PDB entry 9GUS | electron microscopy, 3.50 A resolution | chains A and K of the 24 polymer chains in the assembly

# Chain A
Molecule: 16S ribosomal RNA
From: Escherichia coli K-12
Sequence (1541 nucleotides; numbered 1 to 1541; the number before each row is that of its first residue):
     1 AAAUUGAAGAGUUUGAUCAUGGCUCAGAUUGAACGCUGGCGGCAGGCCUA
    51 ACACAUGCAAGUCGAACGGUAACAGGAAGAAGCUUGCUUCUUUGCUGACG
   101 AGUGGCGGACGGGUGAGUAAUGUCUGGGAAACUGCCUGAUGGAGGGGGAU
   151 AACUACUGGAAACGGUAGCUAAUACCGCAUAACGUCGCAAGACCAAAGAG
   201 GGGUACCUUCGGGCCUCUUGCCAUCGGAUGUGCCCAGAUGGGAUUAGCUA
   251 GUAGGUGGGGUAACGGCUCACCUAGGCGACGAUCCCUAGCUGGUCUGAGA
   301 GGAUGACCAGCCACACUGGAACUGAGACACGGUCCAGACUCCUACGGGAG
   351 GCAGCAGUGGGGAAUAUUGCACAAUGGGCGCAAGCCUGAUGCAGCCAUGC
   401 CGCGUGUAUGAAGAAGGCCUUCGGGUUGUAAAGUACUUUCAGCGGGGAGG
   451 AAGGGAGUAAAGUUAAUACCUUUGCUCAUUGACGUUACCCGCAGAAGAAG
   501 CACCGGCUAACUCCGUGCCAGCAGCCXCGGUAAUACGGAGGGUGCAAGCG
   551 UUAAUCGGAAUUACUGGGCGUAAAGCGCACGCAGGCGGUUUGUUAAGUCA
   601 GAUGUGAAAUCCCCGGGCUCAACCUGGGAACUGCAUCUGAUACUGGCAAG
   651 CUUGAGUCUCGUAGAGGGGGGUAGAAUUCCAGGUGUAGCGGUGAAAUGCG
   701 UAGAGAUCUGGAGGAAUACCGGUGGCGAAGGCGGCCCCCUGGACGAAGAC
   751 UGACGCUCAGGUGCGAAAGCGUGGGGAGCAAACAGGAUUAGAUACCCUGG
   801 UAGUCCACGCCGUAAACGAUGUCGACUUGGAGGUUGUGCCCUUGAGGCGU
   851 GGCUUCCGGAGCUAACGCGUUAAGUCGACCGCCUGGGGAGUACGGCCGCA
   901 AGGUUAAAACUCAAAUGAAUUGACGGGGGCCCGCACAAGCGGUGGAGCAU
   951 GUGGUUUAAUUCGAUGXAACGCGAAGAACCUUACCUGGUCUUGACAUCCA
  1001 CGGAAGUUUUCAGAGAUGAGAAUGUGCCUUCGGGAACCGUGAGACAGGUG
  1051 CUGCAUGGCUGUCGUCAGCUCGUGUUGUGAAAUGUUGGGUUAAGUCCCGC
  1101 AACGAGCGCAACCCUUAUCCUUUGUUGCCAGCGGUCCGGCCGGGAACUCA
  1151 AAGGAGACUGCCAGUGAUAAACUGGAGGAAGGUGGGGAUGACGUCAAGUC
  1201 AUCAUGGCCCUUACGACCAGGGCUACACACGUGCUACAAUGGCGCAUACA
  1251 AAGAGAAGCGACCUCGCGAGAGCAAGCGGACCUCAUAAAGUGCGUCGUAG
  1301 UCCGGAUUGGAGUCUGCAACUCGACUCCAUGAAGUCGGAAUCGCUAGUAA
  1351 UCGUGGAUCAGAAUGCCACGGUGAAUACGUUCCCGGGCCUUGUACACACC
  1401 GCCCGUXACACCAUGGGAGUGGGUUGCAAAAGAAGUAGGUAGCUUAACCU
  1451 UCGGGAGGGCGCUUACCACUUUGUGAUUCAUGACUGGGGUGAAGUCGUAA
  1501 CAAGGUAACCGUAGGGGAACCUGCGGUUGGAUCACCUCCUU
Disordered / not traced: 1492-1493
Modified residues: PSU (pseudouridine-5'-monophosphate) at position 516, G7M (N7-methyl-guanosine-5'-monophosphate) at position 527, 2MG (2N-methylguanosine-5'-monophosphate) at position 966, 5MC (5-methylcytidine-5'-monophosphate) at position 967, 2MG (2N-methylguanosine-5'-monophosphate) at position 1207, 4OC (4n,o2'-methylcytidine-5'-monophosphate) at position 1402, 5MC (5-methylcytidine-5'-monophosphate) at position 1407, UR3 (3-methyluridine-5'-monophoshate) at position 1498, 2MG (2N-methylguanosine-5'-monophosphate) at position 1516, MA6 (6N-dimethyladenosine-5'-monophoshate) at position 1518, MA6 (6N-dimethyladenosine-5'-monophoshate) at position 1519
Metal / ion sites: Mg2+ site 1 near G21 (its only coordinating residue here); Mg2+ site 2: C48, U49, G115; Mg2+ site 3: A59, C386, U387; Mg2+ site 4: U62, G105; Mg2+ site 5 near G100 (its only coordinating residue here); Mg2+ site 6: A109, G331; Mg2+ site 7: A116, G117, G289; Mg2+ site 8: G145, A197; Mg2+ site 9 near A171 (its only coordinating residue here); Mg2+ site 10: A174, C175; Mg2+ site 11: U180, A195; Mg2+ site 12: G299, G558; 59 more Mg2+ sites not listed

# Chain K
Name: 30S ribosomal protein S10
From: Escherichia coli K-12
UniProtKB: P0A7R5 (RS10_ECOLI); residues 1-103 here = UniProt positions 1-103
Sequence (103 residues; row label = number of the first residue in the row):
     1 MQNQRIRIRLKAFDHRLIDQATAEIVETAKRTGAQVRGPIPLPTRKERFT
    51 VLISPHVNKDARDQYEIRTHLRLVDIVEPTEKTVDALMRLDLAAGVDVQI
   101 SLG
Disordered / not traced: 1-2

# Interface between chain A and chain K
Contacting residue pairs (65; chain A residue first):
  G963(A) with His56(K), hydrogen bond to the sugar; Val57(K), base contact
  A964(A) with His56(K), sugar contact
  A969(A) with Asn58(K), phosphate contact
  C972(A) with Val57(K), hydrogen bond to the sugar; Lys59(K), salt bridge to the phosphate
  G973(A) with His56(K), hydrogen bond to the sugar; Val57(K), sugar contact; Lys59(K), salt bridge to the phosphate
  A975(A) with Lys59(K), salt bridge to the phosphate; Arg62(K), hydrogen bond to the base
  G1058(A) with Pro55(K), base contact
  C1059(A) with Ile53(K), hydrogen bond to the sugar; Pro55(K), base contact
  U1060(A) with Ile53(K), phosphate contact; Ser54(K), sugar contact; Pro55(K), sugar contact; Asn58(K), hydrogen bond to the sugar; Ala61(K), phosphate contact
  G1061(A) with Asn58(K), sugar contact; Ala61(K), sugar contact
  U1115(A) with Arg68(K), salt bridge to the phosphate
  U1123(A) with Gly38(K), hydrogen bond to the sugar; Pro39(K), sugar contact; Pro41(K), base contact
  G1124(A) with Arg37(K), salt bridge to the phosphate; Gly38(K), sugar contact; Ile40(K), phosphate contact
  U1125(A) with Arg37(K), salt bridge to the phosphate; Ile40(K), sugar contact; Leu73(K), sugar contact
  U1126(A) with Arg7(K), salt bridge to the phosphate; Arg9(K), base contact; Leu42(K), base contact; Leu73(K), base contact
  A1150(A) with Pro41(K), hydrogen bond to the sugar; Leu42(K), sugar contact; Pro43(K), sugar contact
  A1151(A) with Pro41(K), sugar contact; Pro43(K), phosphate contact; Thr44(K), hydrogen bond to the phosphate; Arg72(K), phosphate contact
  A1152(A) with His15(K), phosphate contact; Asp19(K), sugar contact; His70(K), salt bridge to the phosphate; Arg72(K), salt bridge to the phosphate
  G1153(A) with His15(K), salt bridge to the phosphate
  G1198(A) with Pro55(K), base contact; His56(K), sugar contact
  U1199(A) with His56(K), sugar contact
  U1202(A) with Pro55(K), phosphate contact
  G1253(A) with Lys46(K), phosphate contact
  A1254(A) with Arg45(K), salt bridge to the phosphate; Glu47(K), phosphate contact
  G1255(A) with Arg45(K), salt bridge to the phosphate
  G1279(A) with Arg9(K), salt bridge to the phosphate; Lys11(K), salt bridge to the phosphate
  A1280(A) with Arg9(K), salt bridge to the phosphate; Leu42(K), base contact; Pro43(K), sugar contact; Leu71(K), phosphate contact
  C1366(A) with Arg62(K), hydrogen bond to the sugar
  C1367(A) with Arg62(K), sugar contact; Gln64(K), hydrogen bond to the phosphate
  A1368(A) with Gln64(K), hydrogen bond to the phosphate
Other interface residues (no listed pair), chain A (34 interface residues in all): C1114, U1189, A1252, C1281
Other interface residues (no listed pair), chain K (36 interface residues in all): Arg5, Arg48, Thr50, Leu52, Asp63

# Overview
34 residues of chain A and 36 residues of chain K are in contact, with 12 hydrogen bonds and 15 salt bridges.
Polar pairs include A975(A)-Arg62(K), G963(A)-His56(K) and C972(A)-Val57(K). C48(A), U49(A) and G115(A)
coordinate Mg2+ site 2.
Chain A is 16S ribosomal RNA and chain K is 30S ribosomal protein S10, both from Escherichia coli K-12; the
structure, 30S mRNA delivery complex TEC resolved (30S only), was determined by electron microscopy, deposited
together with 9GUP, 9GUQ, 9GUR, 9GUT, 9GUU, 9GUV, 9GUW and 9GUX.
